3GAT - chains B and A of the 3 polymer chains in the assembly; structure by solution NMR.

Chain B:
Molecule: 16-nt DNA strand
Sequence (16 nucleotides; numbered 101 to 116; the number before each row is that of its first residue):
   101 GTTGCAGATA AACATT

Chain A:
Protein: Erythroid transcription factor gata-1
Source organism: Gallus gallus
Notes: fragment: c-terminal domain
UniProt: P17678 (GATA1_CHICK); residues 1-66 here correspond to UniProt positions 158-223 (UniProt number = residue number + 157)
Amino-acid sequence (66 residues; row label = number of the first residue in the row):
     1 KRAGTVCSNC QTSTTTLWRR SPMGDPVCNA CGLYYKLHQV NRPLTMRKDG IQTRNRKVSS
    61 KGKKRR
Bound ions: Zn2+: Cys-7, Cys-10, Cys-28, Cys-31

Chain B / chain A interface:
Residue-residue contacts (11; chain B residue first):
  DC105(B) with Lys-1(A), phosphate contact
  DA106(B) with Leu-17(A), base contact; Trp-18(A), phosphate contact
  DG107(B) with Leu-17(A), base contact; Arg-19(A), phosphate contact
  DA108(B) with Arg-19(A), base contact
  DT109(B) with Lys-57(A), base contact
  DA110(B) with Lys-57(A), sugar contact
  DA111(B) with Lys-57(A), sugar contact
  DA112(B) with Arg-54(A), phosphate contact
  DC113(B) with Arg-54(A), phosphate contact
Interface residues without a listed pair, chain A (10 interface residues in all): Arg-2, Asn-29, Val-58, Lys-63

Overview:
9 residues of chain B and 10 residues of chain A are in contact. Cys-7(A), Cys-10(A), Cys-28(A) and Cys-31(A)
coordinate Zn2+.
Here chain B is a 16-nt DNA strand and chain A is Erythroid transcription factor gata-1 (Gallus gallus). Entry
3GAT (Solution NMR structure of the C-terminal domain of chicken gata-1 bound to DNA, 34 structures) was
determined by solution NMR together with 2GAT from the same study.
